PDB entry 6WDQ | X-ray diffraction, 3.40 A resolution | chains A and B of the 4 polymer chains in the assembly

== Chain A ==
Name: Interleukin-12 subunit beta
Source organism: Homo sapiens
UniProt: P29460 (IL12B_HUMAN); residues 21-328 here = UniProt positions 21-328
Sequence (308 residues; row label = number of the first residue in the row):
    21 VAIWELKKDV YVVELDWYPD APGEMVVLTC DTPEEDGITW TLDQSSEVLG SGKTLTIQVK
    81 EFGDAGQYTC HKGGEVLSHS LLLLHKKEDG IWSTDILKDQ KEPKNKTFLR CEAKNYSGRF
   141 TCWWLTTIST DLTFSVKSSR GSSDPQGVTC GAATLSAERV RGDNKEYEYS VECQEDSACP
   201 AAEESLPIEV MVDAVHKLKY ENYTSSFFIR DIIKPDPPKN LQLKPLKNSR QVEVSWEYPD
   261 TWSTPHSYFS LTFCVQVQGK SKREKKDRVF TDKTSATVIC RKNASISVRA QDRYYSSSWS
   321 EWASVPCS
Disordered / not traced: 283-286, 328
Cystine bridges: Cys50-Cys90, Cys131-Cys142, Cys170-Cys193, Cys300-Cys327
Glycans and other covalent adducts: N-acetylglucosamine (NAG) linked to Asn125, Asn222
Curated features (UniProtKB/Swiss-Prot):
  - glycosylation: Asn135 (N-linked (GlcNAc...) asparagine), Asn222 (N-linked (GlcNAc...) asparagine), Trp319 (C-linked (Man) tryptophan)
What the authors report for this chain:
  - mutagenesis - E81A, F82A: decreased signaling in response to IL-12
  - mutagenesis - E81A, F82A: decreased signaling in response to IL-23
  - mutagenesis - P39A/D40A/E81A/F82A: decreased signaling

== Chain B ==
Name: Interleukin-23 subunit alpha
Source organism: Homo sapiens
UniProt: Q9NPF7 (IL23A_HUMAN); residues 28-189 here = UniProt positions 28-189
Sequence (171 residues; each row starts with the number of its first residue):
    28 PAWTQCQQLS QKLCTLAWSA HPLVGHMDLR EEGDEETTND VPHIQCGDGC DPQGLRDNSQ
    88 FCLQRIHQGL IFYEKLLGSD IFTGEPSLLP DSPVGQLHAS LLGLSQLLQP EGHHWETQQI
   148 PSLSPSQPWQ RLLLRFKILR SLQAFVAVAA RVFAHGAATL SPGTKHHHHH H
Disordered / not traced: 64-66, 138-150, 191-198
Sequence notes: expression tag (190-198)
Cystine bridges: Cys77-Cys89

== How chain A and chain B interact ==
Contacting residue pairs - 32 pairs, chain A then chain B:
  Pro123(A) - His53(B)
  Lys124(A) - His53(B)  hydrogen bond (side chain-backbone)
  Tyr136(A) - Arg178(B)  hydrogen bond
  Cys199(A) - Cys73(B)  disulfide
  Ala201(A) - Asp78(B)
  Ala201(A) - Val175(B)
  Ala202(A) - Ile71(B)
  Ala202(A) - Gln72(B)
  Ala202(A) - Cys73(B)
  Glu203(A) - His70(B)  salt bridge
  Glu203(A) - Ile71(B)  hydrogen bond (backbone-backbone)
  Glu203(A) - Ser168(B)
  Glu203(A) - Phe172(B)
  Ser205(A) - His70(B)
  Leu206(A) - Glu63(B)
  Arg230(A) - Ala171(B)
  Pro265(A) - Pro79(B)
  Ser267(A) - Ala181(B)
  Ser267(A) - His182(B)  hydrogen bond
  Tyr268(A) - Cys77(B)  hydrogen bond (side chain-backbone)
  Tyr268(A) - Pro79(B)  hydrophobic
  Tyr268(A) - Arg178(B)
  Tyr268(A) - Val179(B)  hydrophobic
  Tyr268(A) - His182(B)
  Asp312(A) - Arg178(B)  salt bridge
  Tyr314(A) - Gln38(B)
  Tyr314(A) - Cys41(B)
  Tyr314(A) - Ala174(B)
  Tyr314(A) - Ala177(B)  hydrophobic
  Tyr314(A) - Arg178(B)
  Tyr314(A) - Ala181(B)
  Ser316(A) - Trp45(B)
Also at the interface, not in a pair above, chain A (21 interface residues in all): Ser163, Phe269, Asp292, Arg313, Tyr315
Also at the interface, not in a pair above, chain B (27 interface residues in all): Pro69, Gly74, Gln170, Ala185, Thr186
Inter-chain disulfides: Cys199(A)-Cys73(B)
From the paper, about this interface:
  - pairs named by the authors: Cys199(A)-Cys73(B) (covalent link)

== Summary ==
The interface between chain A and chain B involves 21 residues on one side and 27 on the other, with 1
disulfide bond, 5 hydrogen bonds and 2 salt bridges. Among the polar pairs are Glu203(A)-His70(B),
Asp312(A)-Arg178(B) and Lys124(A)-His53(B). The authors report a contact between Cys199(A) and Cys73(B). From
the paper: E81A and F82A of chain A reduce signaling in response to IL-12; E81A and F82A of chain A reduce
signaling in response to IL-23.
Here chain A is Interleukin-12 subunit beta and chain B is Interleukin-23 subunit alpha, both from Homo
sapiens. Entry 6WDQ (IL23/IL23R/IL12Rb1 signaling complex) was determined by X-ray diffraction.
